Entry 7MFM (electron microscopy, 2.42 A resolution); this record covers chains A and E of the 10 polymer chains in the assembly.

Chain A (and E):
Protein: Glutamate dehydrogenase
Source organism: Bacillus subtilis
Notes: chain E of this document is another copy of the same molecule, construct and numbering; everything in this record applies to it too
Reference sequence: A0A0C3GZC9 (A0A0C3GZC9_BACIU); numbering as in UniProt (aligned over 1-424)
Sequence (424 residues; numbered 1 to 424; the number before each row is that of its first residue):
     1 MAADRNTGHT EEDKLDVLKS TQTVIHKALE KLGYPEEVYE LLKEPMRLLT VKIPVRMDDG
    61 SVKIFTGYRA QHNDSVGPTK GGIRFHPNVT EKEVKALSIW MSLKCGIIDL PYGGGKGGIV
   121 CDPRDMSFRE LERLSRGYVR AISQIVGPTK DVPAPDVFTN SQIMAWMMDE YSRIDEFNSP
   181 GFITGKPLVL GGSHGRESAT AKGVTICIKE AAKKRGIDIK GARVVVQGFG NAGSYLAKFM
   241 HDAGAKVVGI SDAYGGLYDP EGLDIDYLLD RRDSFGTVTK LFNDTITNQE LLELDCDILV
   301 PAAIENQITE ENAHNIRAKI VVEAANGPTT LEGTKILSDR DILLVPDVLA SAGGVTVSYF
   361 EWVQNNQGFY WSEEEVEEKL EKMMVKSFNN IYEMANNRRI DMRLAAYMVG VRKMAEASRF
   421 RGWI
Disordered / not traced: 1-14
What the authors report for this chain:
  - specificity-determining residues: Thr277 (proposed by the authors, not directly observed)

Interface between chain A and chain E:
Residue-residue contacts (39):
  Leu41(A) with Pro54(E), hydrophobic; Ile64(E), hydrophobic
  Glu44(A) with Lys52(E)
  Pro45(A) with Lys52(E)
  Met46(A) with Thr50(E); Val51(E); Lys52(E), hydrogen bond (backbone-backbone)
  Arg47(A) with Leu49(E); Thr50(E)
  Leu48(A) with Leu48(E); Leu49(E); Thr50(E), hydrogen bond (backbone-backbone)
  Leu49(A) with Arg47(E); Leu48(E); Leu49(E), hydrophobic
  Thr50(A) with Met46(E); Arg47(E); Leu48(E), hydrogen bond (backbone-backbone)
  Val51(A) with Met46(E)
  Lys52(A) with Glu44(E); Pro45(E); Met46(E)
  Pro54(A) with Leu41(E), hydrophobic; Trp423(E)
  Arg56(A) with Gly422(E), hydrogen bond (side chain-backbone); Ile424(E)
  Val62(A) with Trp423(E); Ile424(E), hydrophobic
  Ile64(A) with Leu41(E), hydrophobic
  Gln144(A) with Gln144(E); Ile145(E); Lys150(E)
  Ile145(A) with Gln144(E)
  Lys150(A) with Gln144(E), hydrogen bond
  Gly422(A) with Arg56(E), hydrogen bond (backbone-side chain)
  Trp423(A) with Pro54(E); Val62(E)
  Ile424(A) with Arg56(E); Val62(E)
Interface residues without a listed pair, chain A (23 interface residues in all): Glu40, Glu91, Ala141
Interface residues without a listed pair, chain E (23 interface residues in all): Glu40, Glu91, Ala141

Overview:
Chain A and chain E each contribute 23 residues to their interface; the contacts include 6 hydrogen bonds.
Polar pairs include Arg56(A)-Gly422(E), Lys150(A)-Gln144(E) and Met46(A)-Lys52(E). The paper reports the
specificity determinant Thr277(A).
Both chains are Glutamate dehydrogenase (Bacillus subtilis). Entry 7MFM (Glutamate synthase, glutamate
dehydrogenase counter-enzyme complex) was determined by electron microscopy, deposited together with 7MFT.
